8I95 - chains B and G of the 6 polymer chains in the assembly; structure by electron microscopy, 2.88 A resolution.

# Chain B
Molecule: Guanine nucleotide-binding protein G(I)/G(S)/G(T) subunit beta-1
Organism: Homo sapiens
UniProt: P62873 (GBB1_HUMAN); residues 2-340 here = UniProt positions 2-340
Sequence (350 residues; each row starts with the number of its first residue; numbers below 1 keep their minus sign (Met-9 is residue -9)):
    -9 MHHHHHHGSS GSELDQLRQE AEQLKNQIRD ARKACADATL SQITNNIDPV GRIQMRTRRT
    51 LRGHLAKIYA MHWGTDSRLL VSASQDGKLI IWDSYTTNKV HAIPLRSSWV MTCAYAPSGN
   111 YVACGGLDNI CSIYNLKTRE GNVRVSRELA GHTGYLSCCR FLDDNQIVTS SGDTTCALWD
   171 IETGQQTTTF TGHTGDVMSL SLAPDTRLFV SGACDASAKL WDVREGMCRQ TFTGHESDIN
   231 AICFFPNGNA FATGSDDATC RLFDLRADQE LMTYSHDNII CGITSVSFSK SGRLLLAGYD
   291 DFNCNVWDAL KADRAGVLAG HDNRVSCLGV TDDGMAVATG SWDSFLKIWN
Disordered / not traced: -9 to 2
Sequence notes: initiating methionine (-9); expression tag (-8 to 1)
Curated features (UniProtKB/Swiss-Prot):
  - modified residue: Ser2 (N-acetylserine), His266 (Phosphohistidine)

# Chain G
Molecule: Guanine nucleotide-binding protein G(I)/G(S)/G(O) subunit gamma-2
Organism: Homo sapiens
UniProt: P59768 (GBG2_HUMAN); numbering as in UniProt (aligned over 1-71)
Sequence (71 residues; numbered 1 to 71; the number before each row is that of its first residue):
     1 MASNNTASIA QARKLVEQLK MEANIDRIKV SKAAADLMAY CEAHAKEDPL LTPVPASENP
    61 FREKKFFCAI L
Disordered / not traced: 1-6, 63-71
Curated features (UniProtKB/Swiss-Prot):
  - modified residue: Ala2 (N-acetylalanine), Cys68 (Cysteine methyl ester)
  - lipidation: Cys68 (S-geranylgeranyl cysteine)

# Interface between chain B and chain G
Residue-residue contacts - 81 pairs, chain B then chain G:
  Leu4(B) - Ile9(G)  hydrophobic
  Leu7(B) - Ala12(G)  hydrophobic
  Leu7(B) - Val16(G)
  Glu10(B) - Lys20(G)  salt bridge
  Ala11(B) - Val16(G)  hydrophobic
  Ala11(B) - Leu19(G)
  Leu14(B) - Leu19(G)  hydrophobic
  Lys15(B) - Leu19(G)
  Ile18(B) - Leu19(G)  hydrophobic
  Ile18(B) - Glu22(G)
  Ile18(B) - Ala23(G)  hydrophobic
  Ala21(B) - Arg27(G)
  Ala24(B) - Lys29(G)
  Cys25(B) - Ile28(G)
  Cys25(B) - Lys29(G)
  Cys25(B) - Val30(G)  hydrogen bond (backbone-backbone)
  Ala26(B) - Val30(G)  hydrophobic
  Asp27(B) - Lys29(G)
  Asp27(B) - Val30(G)
  Asp27(B) - Ser31(G)  hydrogen bond (side chain-backbone)
  Ala28(B) - Val30(G)
  Leu30(B) - Ala34(G)  hydrophobic
  Ile33(B) - Ser31(G)
  Ile33(B) - Ala34(G)  hydrophobic
  Ile33(B) - Met38(G)  hydrophobic
  Thr34(B) - Met38(G)
  Ile37(B) - Met38(G)  hydrophobic
  Met45(B) - Leu50(G)  hydrophobic
  Arg48(B) - Asn59(G)
  Arg48(B) - Phe61(G)
  Arg49(B) - Pro60(G)  hydrogen bond (side chain-backbone)
  Arg49(B) - Phe61(G)  hydrogen bond (side chain-backbone)
  Arg49(B) - Arg62(G)  hydrogen bond (side chain-backbone)
  Ser84(B) - Phe61(G)
  Tyr85(B) - Pro60(G)
  Tyr85(B) - Phe61(G)  hydrophobic
  Cys218(B) - Gln18(G)  hydrogen bond (backbone-side chain)
  Arg219(B) - Glu22(G)
  Thr221(B) - Glu22(G)  hydrogen bond
  Phe235(B) - Leu37(G)  hydrophobic
  Phe235(B) - Tyr40(G)  hydrophobic
  Phe235(B) - Cys41(G)  hydrophobic
  Pro236(B) - Tyr40(G)
  Asn237(B) - Tyr40(G)
  Leu252(B) - Leu37(G)  hydrophobic
  Arg256(B) - Arg27(G)
  Arg256(B) - Ile28(G)
  Arg256(B) - Asp36(G)  salt bridge
  Ala257(B) - Ile28(G)
  Ala257(B) - Val30(G)  hydrophobic
  Ala257(B) - Ala33(G)  hydrophobic
  Asp258(B) - Arg27(G)  salt bridge
  Gln259(B) - Val30(G)
  Leu261(B) - Val30(G)  hydrophobic
  Leu261(B) - Leu37(G)  hydrophobic
  Ser279(B) - Asp48(G)  hydrogen bond
  Ser279(B) - Leu50(G)
  Lys280(B) - Tyr40(G)
  Lys280(B) - Glu47(G)
  Lys280(B) - Asp48(G)
  Ser281(B) - Tyr40(G)
  Ser281(B) - Cys41(G)
  Ser281(B) - His44(G)
  Ser281(B) - Asp48(G)  hydrogen bond
  Ser281(B) - Leu51(G)
  Gly282(B) - Cys41(G)
  Arg283(B) - Cys41(G)
  Arg283(B) - Leu51(G)
  Leu284(B) - Leu51(G)
  Leu300(B) - Met38(G)  hydrophobic
  Leu300(B) - Cys41(G)  hydrophobic
  Asp323(B) - Pro49(G)
  Gly324(B) - Pro49(G)
  Gly324(B) - Leu50(G)
  Met325(B) - Pro49(G)  hydrophobic
  Met325(B) - Leu50(G)
  Met325(B) - Pro60(G)
  Ala326(B) - Phe61(G)  hydrophobic
  Ile338(B) - Phe61(G)  hydrophobic
  Asn340(B) - Asn59(G)  hydrogen bond
  Asn340(B) - Phe61(G)
Other interface residues (no listed pair), chain B (55 interface residues in all): Glu3, Arg22, Val40, Trp63, Gln220, Ala240, Asp254, Val320
Other interface residues (no listed pair), chain G (36 interface residues in all): Ser8, Arg13, Leu15, Asp26, Lys32, Ala45

# In short
55 residues of chain B face 36 of chain G across their interface; the contacts include 10 hydrogen bonds and 3
salt bridges. Among the polar pairs are Glu10(B)-Lys20(G), Arg256(B)-Asp36(G) and Asp258(B)-Arg27(G).
Chain B is Guanine nucleotide-binding protein G(I)/G(S)/G(T) subunit beta-1 and chain G is Guanine
nucleotide-binding protein G(I)/G(S)/G(O) subunit gamma-2, both from Homo sapiens; the structure, Structure of
EP54-C3aR-Go complex, was determined by electron microscopy (same publication as 8HPT, 8HQC, 8I97, 8I9A, 8I9L,
8I9S and 3 further entries).
